9MQG - chains B and E of the 14 polymer chains in the assembly; structure by electron microscopy, 3.30 A resolution.

# Chain B (and E)
Molecule: Transmembrane protein gp41
Source organism: Human immunodeficiency virus 1
Notes: chain E of this document is another copy of the same molecule, construct and numbering; everything in this record applies to it too
UniProt: Q2N0S6 (Q2N0S6_9HIV1); residues 512-664 here correspond to UniProt positions 509-661 (UniProt number = residue number - 3)
Amino-acid sequence (153 residues; row label = number of the first residue in the row):
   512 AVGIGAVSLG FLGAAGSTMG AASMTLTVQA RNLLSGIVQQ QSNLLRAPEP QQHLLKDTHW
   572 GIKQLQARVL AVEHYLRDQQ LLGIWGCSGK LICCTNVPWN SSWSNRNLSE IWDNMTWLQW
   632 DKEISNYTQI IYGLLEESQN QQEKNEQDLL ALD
Unresolved in the structure: 512-518, 547-569
Construct notes: conflict Ser519 (Phe516 in Q2N0S6), Pro559 (Ile556 in Q2N0S6), Pro561 (Ala558 in Q2N0S6), Asp568 (Leu565 in Q2N0S6), His570 (Val567 in Q2N0S6), His585 (Arg582 in Q2N0S6), Cys605 (Thr602 in Q2N0S6)
Cystine bridges: Cys598-Cys604
Covalent attachments: N-acetylglucosamine (NAG) linked to Asn618
Small-molecule neighbours: N-acetylglucosamine (NAG; 2-acetamido-2-deoxy-beta-D-glucopyranose): Leu520, Gly524, Gly527, Ser528

# How chain B and chain E interact
Residue-residue contacts - 32 pairs, chain B then chain E:
  Ile573(B) - Ile573(E)  hydrophobic
  Ile573(B) - Leu576(E)  hydrophobic
  Leu576(B) - Leu576(E)  hydrophobic
  Gln577(B) - Gln575(E)
  Gln577(B) - Leu576(E)
  Val580(B) - Leu576(E)  hydrophobic
  Val580(B) - Arg579(E)
  Leu581(B) - Arg579(E)
  Val583(B) - Val583(E)  hydrophobic
  Glu584(B) - Arg579(E)  salt bridge
  Leu587(B) - Leu545(E)
  Leu587(B) - Val583(E)  hydrophobic
  Leu587(B) - Leu587(E)  hydrophobic
  Arg588(B) - Leu545(E)
  Arg588(B) - Ser546(E)
  Gln591(B) - Ala541(E)  hydrogen bond (side chain-backbone)
  Gln591(B) - Leu545(E)
  Gln591(B) - Tyr586(E)
  Gly594(B) - Gly600(E)
  Ile595(B) - Thr538(E)
  Ile595(B) - Ala541(E)  hydrophobic
  Ile595(B) - Arg542(E)
  Ile595(B) - Leu602(E)  hydrophobic
  Ser599(B) - Ser599(E)
  Ser599(B) - Gly600(E)
  Glu647(B) - Thr538(E)  hydrogen bond
  Glu647(B) - Arg542(E)  salt bridge
  Asn651(B) - Thr538(E)
  Glu654(B) - Lys601(E)
  Glu654(B) - Leu602(E)  hydrogen bond (side chain-backbone)
  Glu654(B) - Ile603(E)
  Gln658(B) - Ile603(E)
Other interface residues (no listed pair), chain B (21 interface residues in all): Leu592, Gly597, Lys655, Leu661
Other interface residues (no listed pair), chain E (23 interface residues in all): Met535, Leu544, His570, Gly572, Val580, Cys605

# Overview
21 residues of chain B and 23 residues of chain E are in contact; the contacts include 3 hydrogen bonds and 2
salt bridges. Polar pairs include Glu584(B)-Arg579(E), Glu647(B)-Arg542(E) and Gln591(B)-Ala541(E). Chain B
binds N-acetylglucosamine. Covalently linked N-acetylglucosamine: at Asn618(B).
Chain B and chain E are both Transmembrane protein gp41 (Human immunodeficiency virus 1); the structure, RM017
Fab in complex with Apex-GT6.2 trimer and RM20A3 Fab, was determined by electron microscopy (same publication
as 9MPX, 9B8B, 9B8C, 9MPB and 9MPC).
